PDB entry 6VQ9 | electron microscopy, 3.60 A resolution | chains B and E of the 16 polymer chains in the assembly

[Chain B]
Molecule: ATPase H+-transporting V1 subunit A
Organism: Rattus norvegicus
UniProt: D4A133 (D4A133_RAT); residue numbers follow UniProt; this construct covers 1-617
Sequence (617 residues; numbered 1 to 617; the number before each row is that of its first residue):
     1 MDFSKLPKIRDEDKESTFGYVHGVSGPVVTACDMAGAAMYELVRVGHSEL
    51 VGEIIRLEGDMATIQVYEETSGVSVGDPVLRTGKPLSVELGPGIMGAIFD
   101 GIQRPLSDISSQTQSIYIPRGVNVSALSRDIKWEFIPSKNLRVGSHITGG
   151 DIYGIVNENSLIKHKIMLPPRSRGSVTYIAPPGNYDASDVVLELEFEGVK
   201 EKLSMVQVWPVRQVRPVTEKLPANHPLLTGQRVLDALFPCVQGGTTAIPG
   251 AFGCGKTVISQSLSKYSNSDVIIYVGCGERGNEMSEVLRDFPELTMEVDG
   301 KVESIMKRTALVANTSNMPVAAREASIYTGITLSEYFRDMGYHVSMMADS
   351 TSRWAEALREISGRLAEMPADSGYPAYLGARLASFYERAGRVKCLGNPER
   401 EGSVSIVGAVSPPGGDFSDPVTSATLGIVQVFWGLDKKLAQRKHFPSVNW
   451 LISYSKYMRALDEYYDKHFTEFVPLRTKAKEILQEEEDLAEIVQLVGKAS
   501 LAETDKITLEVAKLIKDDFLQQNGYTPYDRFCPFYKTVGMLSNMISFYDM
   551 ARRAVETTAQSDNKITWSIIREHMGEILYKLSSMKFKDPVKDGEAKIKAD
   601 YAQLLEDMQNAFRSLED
Unresolved in the structure: 1-16, 617

[Chain E]
Molecule: V-type proton ATPase subunit B, brain isoform
Organism: Rattus norvegicus
UniProt: P62815 (VATB2_RAT); residue numbers follow UniProt; this construct covers 1-511
Sequence (511 residues; row label = number of the first residue in the row):
     1 MALRAMRGIVNGAAPELPVPTGGPMAGAREQALAVSRNYLSQPRLTYKTV
    51 SGVNGPLVILDHVKFPRYAEIVHLTLPDGTKRSGQVLEVSGSKAVVQVFE
   101 GTSGIDAKKTSCEFTGDILRTPVSEDMLGRVFNGSGKPIDRGPVVLAEDF
   151 LDIMGQPINPQCRIYPEEMIQTGISAIDGMNSIARGQKIPIFSAAGLPHN
   201 EIAAQICRQAGLVKKSKDVVDYSEENFAIVFAAMGVNMETARFFKSDFEE
   251 NGSMDNVCLFLNLANDPTIERIITPRLALTTAEFLAYQCEKHVLVILTDM
   301 SSYAEALREVSAAREEVPGRRGFPGYMYTDLATIYERAGRVEGRNGSITQ
   351 IPILTMPNDDITHPIPDLTGYITEGQIYVDRQLHNRQIYPPINVLPSLSR
   401 LMKSAIGEGMTRKDHADVSNQLYACYAIGKDVQAMKAVVGEEALTSDDLL
   451 YLEFLQKFEKNFITQGPYENRTVYETLDIGWQLLRIFPKEMLKRIPQSTL
   501 SEFYPRDSAKH
Unresolved in the structure: 1-38, 216-224, 507-511
Curated features (UniProtKB/Swiss-Prot):
  - binding site (ATP): R400

[How chain B and chain E interact]
Contacting residue pairs (90; chain B residue first):
  H22(B) with V89(E); G91(E), hydrogen bond (backbone-backbone)
  G23(B) with V89(E)
  V24(B) with Y68(E), hydrophobic; E88(E); V89(E), hydrogen bond (backbone-backbone)
  S25(B) with R314(E), hydrogen bond (backbone-side chain)
  G26(B) with Y68(E)
  E69(B) with M154(E)
  T70(B) with Y68(E)
  S71(B) with Y68(E); A69(E)
  G72(B) with R67(E), hydrogen bond (backbone-side chain); Y68(E), hydrogen bond (backbone-backbone); I118(E)
  V73(B) with R67(E); Y68(E), hydrogen bond (backbone-backbone)
  S74(B) with P66(E); R67(E)
  V75(B) with F65(E); P66(E), hydrogen bond (backbone-backbone); V89(E); G91(E)
  L106(B) with N159(E), hydrogen bond (backbone-side chain); Q161(E)
  S107(B) with Q161(E)
  I109(B) with N159(E)
  S110(B) with N159(E); Q161(E), hydrogen bond
  I116(B) with I158(E); N159(E), hydrogen bond (backbone-backbone); C162(E); Y287(E), hydrophobic; V341(E), hydrophobic; R344(E)
  Y117(B) with Q156(E); P157(E); I158(E), hydrophobic; E283(E), hydrogen bond; Y287(E)
  I118(B) with Q156(E); P157(E), hydrogen bond (backbone-backbone); N159(E)
  R120(B) with D152(E), salt bridge; G155(E), hydrogen bond (side chain-backbone); Q156(E)
  F252(B) with R400(E)
  G278(B) with Y328(E)
  R280(B) with E336(E); G370(E); Y371(E), hydrogen bond (side chain-backbone); I372(E); T373(E), hydrogen bond (side chain-backbone); E374(E)
  G281(B) with R163(E); E336(E), hydrogen bond (backbone-side chain)
  N282(B) with Y165(E); P166(E); G186(E), hydrogen bond (side chain-backbone); Q187(E); E374(E), hydrogen bond
  S285(B) with R163(E), hydrogen bond (side chain-backbone); I164(E); Y165(E), hydrogen bond (side chain-backbone)
  E286(B) with Y165(E)
  L288(B) with P160(E)
  R289(B) with Y165(E)
  T315(B) with P160(E)
  S316(B) with Y328(E); A332(E); E336(E), hydrogen bond
  N317(B) with P157(E); A332(E); E336(E)
  R323(B) with Y328(E); T329(E)
  S352(B) with Y371(E)
  R353(B) with Y328(E); Y371(E), hydrogen bond (side chain-backbone)
  E356(B) with Y328(E)
  R359(B) with R320(E)
  E360(B) with G325(E); Y328(E); T329(E)
  R364(B) with E316(E), salt bridge; Y326(E)
  S372(B) with R320(E), hydrogen bond (backbone-side chain)
  G373(B) with R320(E)
  S411(B) with Y371(E), hydrogen bond (backbone-side chain)
  P413(B) with Y371(E), hydrophobic
Interface residues without a listed pair, chain B (47 interface residues in all): Q114, M284, M318, P412
Interface residues without a listed pair, chain E (50 interface residues in all): L87, S90, K188, T333, D367, L368

[In short]
Chain B and chain E form an interface of 47 and 50 residues respectively; the contacts include 24 hydrogen
bonds and 2 salt bridges. Polar contacts include R120(B)-D152(E), R364(B)-E316(E) and S25(B)-R314(E). UniProt
lists ATP-binding residue R400(E) on chain E.
Chain B is ATPase H+-transporting V1 subunit A and chain E is V-type proton ATPase subunit B, brain isoform,
both from Rattus norvegicus; the structure, Mammalian V-ATPase from rat brain soluble V1 region rotational
state 1 with SidK and ADP (from ..., was determined by electron microscopy (same publication as 6VQA, 6VQB,
6VQI, 6VQJ and 6VQK).
